Entry 6XH8 (electron microscopy, 4.10 A resolution (low resolution: residue-level contacts below are approximate; hydrogen-bond / salt-bridge calls are withheld)); this record covers chains G and H of the 11 polymer chains in the assembly.

== Chain G (and H) ==
Name: HTH-type transcriptional regulator CueR
Source organism: Escherichia coli
Notes: chain H of this document is another copy of the same molecule, construct and numbering; everything in this record applies to it too
UniProtKB: P0A9G4 (CUER_ECOLI); residue numbers follow UniProt; this construct covers 1-135
Sequence (143 residues; numbered 1 to 143; the number before each row is that of its first residue):
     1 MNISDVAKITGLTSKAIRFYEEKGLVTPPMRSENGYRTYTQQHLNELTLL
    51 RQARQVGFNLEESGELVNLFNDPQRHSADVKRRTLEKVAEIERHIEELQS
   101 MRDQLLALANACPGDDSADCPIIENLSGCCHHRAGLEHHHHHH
Unresolved in the structure: 131-143
Construct notes: expression tag (136-143)
Metal / ion sites: Cu ion: Cys112, Cys120
Reported in the primary citation:
  - mutagenesis - S32A/E33A/T38A: decreased binding to RNAP holoenzyme

== Chain G / chain H interface ==
Residue-residue contacts (102):
  Asn45(G) - Ser127(H)
  Thr48(G) - Leu126(H)
  Leu49(G) - Leu126(H)
  Leu49(G) - Ser127(H)
  Gln52(G) - Leu126(H)
  Gln55(G) - Met101(H)
  Val56(G) - Met101(H)
  Leu66(G) - Ile123(H)
  Leu69(G) - Ile123(H)
  Phe70(G) - Ile123(H)
  Phe70(G) - Ser127(H)
  Phe70(G) - Cys129(H)
  Pro73(G) - Ala118(H)
  Gln74(G) - Ala118(H)
  Arg75(G) - Asp116(H)
  Arg75(G) - Ser117(H)
  Arg75(G) - Ala118(H)
  Arg75(G) - Cys120(H)
  Arg75(G) - Ile123(H)
  Arg75(G) - Glu124(H)
  His76(G) - Asp116(H)
  His76(G) - Ser117(H)
  Ser77(G) - Cys112(H)
  Ser77(G) - Gly114(H)
  Ser77(G) - Asp115(H)
  Ser77(G) - Asp116(H)
  Ser77(G) - Ser117(H)
  Ser77(G) - Cys120(H)
  Ala78(G) - Gly114(H)
  Ala78(G) - Asp115(H)
  Ala78(G) - Asp116(H)
  Val80(G) - Cys120(H)
  Val80(G) - Ile122(H)
  Lys81(G) - Ala109(H)
  Lys81(G) - Cys112(H)
  Lys81(G) - Gly114(H)
  Arg82(G) - Gly114(H)
  Thr84(G) - Leu105(H)
  Leu85(G) - Ala109(H)
  Lys87(G) - Leu105(H)
  Val88(G) - Arg102(H)
  Val88(G) - Leu105(H)
  Val88(G) - Leu106(H)
  Ile91(G) - Leu98(H)
  Ile91(G) - Arg102(H)
  Ile91(G) - Leu105(H)
  Glu92(G) - Arg102(H)
  His94(G) - His94(H)
  His94(G) - Leu98(H)
  Ile95(G) - Leu98(H)
  Ile95(G) - Gln99(H)
  Ile95(G) - Arg102(H)
  Leu98(G) - Ile91(H)
  Leu98(G) - His94(H)
  Leu98(G) - Ile95(H)
  Leu98(G) - Leu98(H)
  Gln99(G) - Ile95(H)
  Gln99(G) - Gln99(H)
  Arg102(G) - Val88(H)
  Arg102(G) - Ile91(H)
  Leu105(G) - Val56(H)
  Leu105(G) - Thr84(H)
  Leu105(G) - Lys87(H)
  Leu105(G) - Val88(H)
  Leu105(G) - Ile91(H)
  Leu106(G) - Val88(H)
  Ala109(G) - Lys81(H)
  Ala109(G) - Thr84(H)
  Cys112(G) - Ser77(H)
  Cys112(G) - Lys81(H)
  Pro113(G) - Lys81(H)
  Gly114(G) - Ser77(H)
  Gly114(G) - Ala78(H)
  Gly114(G) - Lys81(H)
  Asp115(G) - Ser77(H)
  Asp116(G) - His76(H)
  Asp116(G) - Ser77(H)
  Asp116(G) - Ala78(H)
  Ser117(G) - Arg75(H)
  Ser117(G) - His76(H)
  Ser117(G) - Ser77(H)
  Ala118(G) - Pro73(H)
  Ala118(G) - Arg75(H)
  Asp119(G) - Ser77(H)
  Cys120(G) - Arg75(H)
  Cys120(G) - Ser77(H)
  Cys120(G) - Val80(H)
  Ile122(G) - Val80(H)
  Ile122(G) - Lys81(H)
  Ile123(G) - Leu49(H)
  Ile123(G) - Phe70(H)
  Ile123(G) - Val80(H)
  Leu126(G) - Thr48(H)
  Leu126(G) - Leu49(H)
  Leu126(G) - Gln52(H)
  Leu126(G) - Val56(H)
  Leu126(G) - Leu66(H)
  Ser127(G) - Leu49(H)
  Ser127(G) - Phe70(H)
  Gly128(G) - Asn45(H)
  Gly128(G) - Thr48(H)
  Cys129(G) - Asn45(H)
Also at the interface, not in a pair above, chain G (51 interface residues in all): Met101, Gln104, Leu108, Pro121
Also at the interface, not in a pair above, chain H (46 interface residues in all): Leu44, Gln55, Leu108, Pro113, Asp119, Gly128

== Overview ==
The interface between chain G and chain H involves 51 residues on one side and 46 on the other. Cys112(G) and
Cys120(G) form the Cu ion site. The paper reports that S32A/E33A/T38A of chain G reduce binding to RNAP
holoenzyme.
Both chains are HTH-type transcriptional regulator CueR (Escherichia coli). Entry 6XH8 (CueR-transcription
activation complex with RNA transcript) was determined by electron microscopy together with 6XH7 from the same
study.
